Entry 3W3J (X-ray diffraction, 2.00 A resolution); this record covers chains A and B.

Chain A (and B):
Protein: Toll-like receptor 8
Source organism: Homo sapiens
Notes: chain B of this document is another copy of the same molecule, construct and numbering; everything in this record applies to it too
Reference sequence: Q9NR97 (TLR8_HUMAN); residue numbers follow UniProt; this construct covers 27-827
Chain sequence (811 residues; each row starts with the number of its first residue):
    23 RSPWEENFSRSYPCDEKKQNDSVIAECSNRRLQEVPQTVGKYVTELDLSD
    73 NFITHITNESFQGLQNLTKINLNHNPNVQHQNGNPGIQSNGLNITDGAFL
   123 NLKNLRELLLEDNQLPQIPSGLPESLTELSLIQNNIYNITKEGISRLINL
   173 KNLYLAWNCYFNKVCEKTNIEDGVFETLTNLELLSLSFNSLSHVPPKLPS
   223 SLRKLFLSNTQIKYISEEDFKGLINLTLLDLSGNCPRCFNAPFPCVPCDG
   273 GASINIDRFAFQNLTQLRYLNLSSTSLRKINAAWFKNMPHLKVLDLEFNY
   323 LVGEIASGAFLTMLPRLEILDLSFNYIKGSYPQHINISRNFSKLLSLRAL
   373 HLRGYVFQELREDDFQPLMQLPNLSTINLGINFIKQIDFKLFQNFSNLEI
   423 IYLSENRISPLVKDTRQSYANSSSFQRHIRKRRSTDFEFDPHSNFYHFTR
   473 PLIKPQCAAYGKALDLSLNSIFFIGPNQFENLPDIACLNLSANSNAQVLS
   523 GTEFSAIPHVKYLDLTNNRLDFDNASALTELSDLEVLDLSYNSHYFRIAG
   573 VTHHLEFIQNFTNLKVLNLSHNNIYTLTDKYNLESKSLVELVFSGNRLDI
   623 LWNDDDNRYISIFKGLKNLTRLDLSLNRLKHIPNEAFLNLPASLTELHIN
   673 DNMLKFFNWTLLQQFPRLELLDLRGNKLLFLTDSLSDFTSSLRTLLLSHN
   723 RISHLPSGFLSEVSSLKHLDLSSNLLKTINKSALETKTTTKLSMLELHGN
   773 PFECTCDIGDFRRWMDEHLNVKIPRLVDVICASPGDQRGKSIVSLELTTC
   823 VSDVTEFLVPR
Not modelled in the structure: 23-30, 42-44, 101-112, 433-457, 818-833 (chain B: 23-30, 42-44, 101-112, 433-458, 818-833)
Disulfides: C36-C49, C181-C187, C257-C270, C260-C267, C479-C509, C776-C803
Covalently attached groups: glycan linked to N293, N590; N-acetylglucosamine (NAG) linked to N395, N511, N546, N640, N680
Construct notes: expression tag (23-26, 828-833)
Small-molecule neighbours:
  - C09 (2-(ethoxymethyl)-1H-imidazo[4,5-c]quinolin-4-amine), molecule 1: F346, Y348, Y353, G376, V378, I403, F405, R429
  - C09, molecule 2: V520, D543, D545, G572, V573, T574
Swiss-Prot annotation at these positions:
  - glycosylation (N-linked (GlcNAc...) asparagine): N29, N42, N80, N88, N115, N160, N247, N285, N293, N358, N362, N395, N416, N443, N511, N546, N582, N590, N640, N680 and 1 more in UniProt
  - natural variant: P432 (P432L: In IMD98), F494 (F494L: In IMD98), G572 (G572D: In IMD98; G572V: In IMD98)
  - mutagenesis: Y348 (Y348A: Abolishes activation of NF-kappa-B; Y348A: Abolishes responses to both ssRNA and chemical ligands), V378 (V378A: Increases activation of NF-kappa-B), F405 (F405A: Abolishes activation of NF-kappa-B; F405A: Abolishes responses to both ssRNA and chemical ligands), R452 to R455 (Monomeric and inactive), V520 (V520A: Strongly decreases activation of NF-kappa-B), D543 (D543A: Abolishes activation of NF-kappa-B; D543A: Abolishes responses to both ssRNA and chemical ligands), T574 (T574A: Abolishes responses to both ssRNA and chemical ligands; T574A: Strongly decreases activation of NF-kappa-B)

Interface between chain A and chain B:
Residue-residue contacts (92; chain A residue first):
  Y182(A) - D627(B)  hydrogen bond
  F183(A) - D627(B)
  N184(A) - D627(B)  hydrogen bond (backbone-backbone)
  N184(A) - D628(B)
  N184(A) - N629(B)  hydrogen bond (side chain-backbone)
  K185(A) - D627(B)
  F261(A) - T574(B)
  F261(A) - T600(B)
  F261(A) - D601(B)
  N262(A) - A571(B)  hydrogen bond (side chain-backbone)
  N262(A) - G572(B)
  N262(A) - V573(B)  hydrogen bond (side chain-backbone)
  N262(A) - T574(B)
  N262(A) - T600(B)  hydrogen bond
  A263(A) - R630(B)  hydrogen bond (backbone-side chain)
  P264(A) - T598(B)
  P264(A) - R630(B)
  F265(A) - R630(B)  hydrogen bond (backbone-side chain)
  P266(A) - D627(B)
  P266(A) - D628(B)
  P266(A) - R630(B)
  F346(A) - G572(B)
  I403(A) - I570(B)  hydrophobic
  I403(A) - V573(B)  hydrophobic
  F405(A) - D543(B)
  F405(A) - Y567(B)  hydrophobic
  F405(A) - V573(B)  hydrophobic
  E427(A) - H566(B)  salt bridge
  E427(A) - Y567(B)
  E427(A) - I570(B)
  D458(A) - N625(B)  hydrogen bond (backbone-side chain)
  F459(A) - N625(B)
  E460(A) - I622(B)
  E460(A) - N625(B)
  L490(A) - H566(B)
  L490(A) - R569(B)
  N491(A) - R541(B)  hydrogen bond (backbone-side chain)
  F494(A) - F494(B)  hydrophobic
  A514(A) - R541(B)  hydrogen bond (backbone-side chain)
  S516(A) - S516(B)  hydrogen bond
  S516(A) - R541(B)
  R541(A) - N491(B)  hydrogen bond (side chain-backbone)
  R541(A) - A514(B)  hydrogen bond (side chain-backbone)
  R541(A) - S516(B)
  D543(A) - F405(B)
  H566(A) - E427(B)  salt bridge
  H566(A) - L490(B)
  Y567(A) - F405(B)  hydrophobic
  Y567(A) - E427(B)
  R569(A) - E427(B)  salt bridge
  R569(A) - L490(B)
  I570(A) - I403(B)  hydrophobic
  I570(A) - E427(B)
  A571(A) - N262(B)  hydrogen bond (backbone-side chain)
  G572(A) - N262(B)  hydrogen bond (backbone-side chain)
  G572(A) - F346(B)
  V573(A) - N262(B)  hydrogen bond (backbone-side chain)
  V573(A) - I403(B)  hydrophobic
  V573(A) - F405(B)  hydrophobic
  T574(A) - F261(B)
  T574(A) - N262(B)
  T598(A) - P264(B)
  T600(A) - F261(B)
  T600(A) - N262(B)  hydrogen bond
  D601(A) - F261(B)
  I622(A) - E460(B)
  N625(A) - E460(B)
  D627(A) - Y182(B)  hydrogen bond
  D627(A) - F183(B)
  D627(A) - N184(B)  hydrogen bond (backbone-backbone)
  D627(A) - K185(B)
  D627(A) - P266(B)
  D628(A) - N184(B)
  D628(A) - P266(B)
  N629(A) - N184(B)  hydrogen bond (backbone-side chain)
  R630(A) - A263(B)  hydrogen bond (side chain-backbone)
  R630(A) - P264(B)
  R630(A) - F265(B)  hydrogen bond (side chain-backbone)
  R630(A) - P266(B)
  S725(A) - R810(B)
  L747(A) - R810(B)  hydrogen bond (backbone-side chain)
  K749(A) - G807(B)
  K749(A) - R810(B)
  E775(A) - P806(B)
  E775(A) - G807(B)  hydrogen bond (side chain-backbone)
  S805(A) - S805(B)
  P806(A) - E775(B)
  G807(A) - K749(B)
  G807(A) - E775(B)  hydrogen bond (backbone-side chain)
  R810(A) - L747(B)
  R810(A) - K749(B)
  R810(A) - P773(B)
Interface residues without a listed pair, chain A (58 interface residues in all): Y348, K350, N428, R429, S492, N515, V520, L599, P773
Interface residues without a listed pair, chain B (54 interface residues in all): Y348, R429, F459, N515, V520, L599, D626

Summary:
Chain A and chain B form an interface of 58 and 54 residues respectively, with 26 hydrogen bonds and 3 salt
bridges. Polar contacts include E427(A)-H566(B), R569(A)-E427(B) and Y182(A)-D627(B). Bound to chain A:
compound C09.
Both chains are Toll-like receptor 8 (Homo sapiens). Entry 3W3J (Crystal structure of human TLR8 in complex
with CL097) was determined by X-ray diffraction (same publication as 3W3G, 3W3K, 3W3L, 3W3M and 3W3N).
